Entry 1KJF (X-ray diffraction, 2.00 A resolution); this record covers chains B and P of the 3 polymer chains in the assembly.

# Chain B
Molecule: Pol polyprotein
From: Human immunodeficiency virus 1
Notes: EC 3.4.23.16; fragment: hiv-1 protease, residues 57-155
UniProtKB: P03369 (POL_HV1A2); residues 1-99 here correspond to UniProt positions 57-155 (UniProt number = residue number + 56)
Sequence (99 residues; numbered 1 to 99; the number before each row is that of its first residue):
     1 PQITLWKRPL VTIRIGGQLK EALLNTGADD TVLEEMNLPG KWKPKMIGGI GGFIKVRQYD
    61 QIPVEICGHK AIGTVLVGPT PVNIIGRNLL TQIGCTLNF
Sequence notes: engineered mutation Lys7 (Gln63 in P03369), Asn25 (Asp81 in P03369)

# Chain P
Molecule: Gag polyprotein
Notes: fragment: p1-p6 SUBSTRATE PEPTIDE, RESIDUES 443-452
UniProtKB: P20875 (POL_HV1JR); residues 1-10 here correspond to UniProt positions 443-452 (UniProt number = residue number + 442)
Sequence (10 residues; each row starts with the number of its first residue):
     1 RPGNFLQSRP

# Interface between chain B and chain P
Pairs across the interface (25; chain B residue first):
  Arg8(B) with Pro2(P); Phe5(P)
  Leu23(B) with Phe5(P), hydrophobic
  Asn25(B) with Phe5(P), hydrogen bond (side chain-backbone)
  Gly27(B) with Leu6(P); Gln7(P), hydrogen bond (backbone-backbone)
  Ala28(B) with Gln7(P)
  Asp29(B) with Gln7(P), hydrogen bond (backbone-side chain); Ser8(P); Arg9(P)
  Asp30(B) with Gln7(P), hydrogen bond (backbone-side chain); Arg9(P), salt bridge
  Met46(B) with Pro10(P)
  Ile47(B) with Gln7(P); Ser8(P)
  Gly48(B) with Gln7(P); Ser8(P), hydrogen bond (backbone-backbone)
  Gly49(B) with Leu6(P)
  Ile50(B) with Asn4(P)
  Gln58(B) with Arg9(P), hydrogen bond
  Thr74(B) with Arg9(P)
  Leu76(B) with Arg9(P)
  Pro81(B) with Phe5(P), hydrophobic
  Val82(B) with Phe5(P), hydrophobic
  Ile84(B) with Phe5(P), hydrophobic
Other interface residues (no listed pair), chain B (20 interface residues in all): Val32, Phe53

# Overview
20 residues of chain B and 8 residues of chain P are in contact; the contacts include 6 hydrogen bonds and 1
salt bridge. Among the polar pairs are Asp30(B)-Arg9(P), Asn25(B)-Phe5(P) and Asp29(B)-Gln7(P).
Here chain B is Pol polyprotein (Human immunodeficiency virus 1) and chain P is Gag polyprotein. Entry 1KJF
(Substrate shape determines specificity of recognition recognition for HIV-1 protease: analysis of crystal
structures of six ...) was determined by X-ray diffraction together with 1KJ4, 1KJ7, 1KJG and 1KJH from the
same study.
